PDB entry 6LAH | X-ray diffraction, 1.87 A resolution | chains A and B

== Chain A ==
Protein: MHC class I antigen
From: Macaca mulatta
Reference sequence: A0A1E1GJG5 (A0A1E1GJG5_MACMU); residues 0-276 here correspond to UniProt positions 24-300 (UniProt number = residue number + 24)
Sequence (277 residues; row label = number of the first residue in the row; numbering starts at 0):
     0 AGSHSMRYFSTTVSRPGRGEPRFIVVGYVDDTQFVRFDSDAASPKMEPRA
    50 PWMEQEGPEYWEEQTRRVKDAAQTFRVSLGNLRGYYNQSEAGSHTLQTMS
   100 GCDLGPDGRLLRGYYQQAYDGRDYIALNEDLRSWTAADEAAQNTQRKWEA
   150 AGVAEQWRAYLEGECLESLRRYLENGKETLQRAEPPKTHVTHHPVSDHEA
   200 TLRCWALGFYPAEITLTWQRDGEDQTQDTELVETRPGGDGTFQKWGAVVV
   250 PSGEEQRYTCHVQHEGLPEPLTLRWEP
Construct notes: engineered mutation Ser167 (Cys191 in A0A1E1GJG5)
Cystine bridges: Cys101-Cys164, Cys203-Cys259
Bound ions: Zn2+ site 1: Ala0, His3 (shared with 1 residue of chain C); Zn2+ site 2: Glu58, Glu61 (shared with 1 residue of chain C); Zn2+ site 3: Glu138 (shared with 3 residues of chain C); Zn2+ site 4: His191, Glu254 (shared with 2 residues of chain C)
Ligand contacts: (2R)-2,3-dihydroxypropyl hexadecanoate (EKG): Tyr7, Phe8, Ser9, Phe22, Val24, Met45, Gln63, Arg66, Val67, Ala70, Phe74, Thr97, Met98, Ser99, Tyr114, Gln155, Trp156, Tyr159

== Chain B ==
Protein: Beta-2-microglobulin
From: Macaca mulatta
Reference sequence: Q6V7J5 (B2MG_MACMU); residues 0-99 here correspond to UniProt positions 20-119 (UniProt number = residue number + 20)
Sequence (100 residues; row label = number of the first residue in the row; numbering starts at 0):
     0 AIQRTPKIQVYSRHPPENGKPNFLNCYVSGFHPSDIEVDLLKNGEKMGKV
    50 EHSDLSFSKDWSFYLLYYTEFTPNEKDEYACRVNHVTLSGPRTVKWDRDM
Cystine bridges: Cys25-Cys80

== Chain A / chain B interface ==
Pairs across the interface (59; chain A residue first):
  Phe8(A) with Ser55(B); Phe56(B), hydrophobic
  Ser9(A) with Phe56(B)
  Thr10(A) with Phe56(B); Phe62(B)
  Val12(A) with Ser33(B)
  Val25(A) with Asp53(B); Leu54(B); Ser55(B)
  Tyr27(A) with Ser55(B); Tyr63(B), hydrogen bond
  Gln32(A) with Asp53(B), hydrogen bond
  Arg35(A) with Asp53(B), salt bridge
  Arg48(A) with Asp53(B), salt bridge
  Gln96(A) with His31(B), hydrogen bond; Phe56(B); Trp60(B), hydrogen bond (side chain-backbone); Phe62(B)
  Thr97(A) with Phe56(B)
  Gln115(A) with Trp60(B)
  Gln116(A) with Trp60(B)
  Ala117(A) with Trp60(B)
  Asp119(A) with Ala0(B); Ile1(B), hydrogen bond (backbone-backbone); His31(B)
  Gly120(A) with Ile1(B); Arg3(B), hydrogen bond (backbone-side chain); His31(B)
  Arg121(A) with Ala0(B); Ile1(B)
  Asp122(A) with Trp60(B), hydrogen bond
  His192(A) with Asp98(B), salt bridge
  Arg202(A) with Asp98(B), hydrogen bond (side chain-backbone); Met99(B)
  Trp204(A) with Asp98(B); Met99(B)
  Val231(A) with Gln8(B)
  Glu232(A) with Lys6(B), salt bridge; Gln8(B), hydrogen bond (backbone-side chain); Tyr26(B); Ser28(B), hydrogen bond
  Thr233(A) with Tyr26(B)
  Arg234(A) with Gln8(B), hydrogen bond; Tyr10(B); Tyr26(B); Met99(B), hydrogen bond (side chain-backbone)
  Pro235(A) with Tyr10(B), hydrogen bond (backbone-side chain); Asn24(B); Tyr26(B); Leu65(B), hydrophobic
  Gly236(A) with Arg12(B), hydrogen bond (backbone-side chain); Asn24(B), hydrogen bond (backbone-side chain)
  Gly237(A) with Arg12(B), hydrogen bond (backbone-side chain); Leu65(B)
  Asp238(A) with Arg12(B)
  Gln242(A) with Tyr10(B); Ser11(B); Arg12(B), hydrogen bond (side chain-backbone)
  Trp244(A) with Met99(B), hydrogen bond (side chain-backbone)
Also at the interface, not in a pair above, chain A (34 interface residues in all): Ile23, Thr94, Met98
Also at the interface, not in a pair above, chain B (25 interface residues in all): His13, Asp59

== In short ==
The interface between chain A and chain B involves 34 residues on one side and 25 on the other, with 18
hydrogen bonds and 4 salt bridges. Polar contacts include Arg35(A)-Asp53(B), Arg48(A)-Asp53(B) and
His192(A)-Asp98(B). Ligands of chain A: (2R)-2,3-dihydroxypropyl hexadecanoate.
Chain A is MHC class I antigen and chain B is Beta-2-microglobulin, both from Macaca mulatta; the structure,
Crystal structure of rhesus macaque MHC class I molecule Mamu-B*098 complexed with lysophosphatidylcholine,
was determined by X-ray diffraction, deposited together with 6LAM, 6LB2 and 6LT6.
